9H6A - chains A and C of the 4 polymer chains in the assembly; structure by X-ray diffraction, 2.86 A resolution.

[Chain A (and C)]
Protein: tRNA(fMet)-specific endonuclease VapC
Organism: Escherichia coli KLY
Notes: EC 3.1.-.-; chain C of this document is another copy of the same molecule, construct and numbering; everything in this record applies to it too
UniProt: Q84A22 (Q84A22_ECOLX); numbering as in UniProt (aligned over 1-132)
Chain sequence (132 residues; row label = number of the first residue in the row):
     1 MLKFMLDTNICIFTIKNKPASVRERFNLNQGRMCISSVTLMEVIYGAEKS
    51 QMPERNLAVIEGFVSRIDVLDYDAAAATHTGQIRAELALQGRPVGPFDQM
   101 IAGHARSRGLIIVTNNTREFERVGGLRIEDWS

[How chain A and chain C interact]
Residue-residue contacts (46; chain A residue first):
  Ser37(A) - Tyr72(C)  hydrogen bond (side chain-backbone)
  Ser37(A) - Asp73(C)
  Ser37(A) - Ala77(C)
  Leu40(A) - Ala74(C)  hydrophobic
  Leu40(A) - Ala77(C)  hydrophobic
  Met41(A) - Tyr72(C)
  Met41(A) - Ala77(C)
  Met41(A) - Thr80(C)
  Met41(A) - Gly81(C)
  Met41(A) - Arg84(C)
  Glu42(A) - Arg84(C)
  Ile44(A) - Thr78(C)
  Ile44(A) - Gly81(C)
  Tyr45(A) - Gly81(C)
  Tyr45(A) - Arg84(C)
  Tyr45(A) - Ala85(C)
  Glu48(A) - Ala85(C)
  Lys49(A) - Ala85(C)
  Asp71(A) - Tyr72(C)
  Asp71(A) - Asp73(C)
  Asp71(A) - Ala74(C)
  Tyr72(A) - Ser37(C)  hydrogen bond (backbone-side chain)
  Tyr72(A) - Met41(C)
  Tyr72(A) - Asp71(C)
  Tyr72(A) - Tyr72(C)  hydrogen bond (backbone-backbone)
  Asp73(A) - Asp71(C)
  Ala74(A) - Leu40(C)  hydrophobic
  Ala74(A) - Asp71(C)
  Ala77(A) - Ser37(C)
  Ala77(A) - Met41(C)
  Thr78(A) - Ile44(C)
  Thr80(A) - Met41(C)
  Gly81(A) - Met41(C)
  Gly81(A) - Ile44(C)
  Gly81(A) - Tyr45(C)
  Gln82(A) - Glu48(C)
  Arg84(A) - Met41(C)
  Arg84(A) - Tyr45(C)
  Arg84(A) - Phe97(C)
  Ala85(A) - Tyr45(C)
  Ala85(A) - Glu48(C)
  Pro96(A) - Phe97(C)  hydrophobic
  Phe97(A) - Arg84(C)
  Phe97(A) - Pro96(C)  hydrophobic
  Met100(A) - Phe97(C)  hydrophobic
  Met100(A) - Met100(C)  hydrophobic
Other interface residues (no listed pair), chain A (24 interface residues in all): Val69, Ala88
Other interface residues (no listed pair), chain C (23 interface residues in all): Glu42, Lys49, Gln82, Ala88

[Summary]
24 residues of chain A face 23 of chain C across their interface; the contacts include 3 hydrogen bonds. Polar
pairs include Ser37(A)-Tyr72(C) and Tyr72(A)-Tyr72(C).
Both chains are tRNA(fMet)-specific endonuclease VapC (Escherichia coli KLY). Entry 9H6A (Crystal structure of
the E. coli F-plasmid VapBC toxin-antitoxin complex) was determined by X-ray diffraction, deposited together
with 9H6B, 9H6C and 9H6D.
